4H9L - chains M and H of the 3 polymer chains in the assembly; structure by X-ray diffraction, 2.77 A resolution.

Chain M:
Protein: Reaction center protein M chain
From: Rhodobacter sphaeroides
UniProtKB: P0C0Y9 (RCEM_RHOSH); residues 1-302 here correspond to UniProt positions 2-303 (UniProt number = residue number + 1)
Amino-acid sequence (313 residues; each row starts with the number of its first residue):
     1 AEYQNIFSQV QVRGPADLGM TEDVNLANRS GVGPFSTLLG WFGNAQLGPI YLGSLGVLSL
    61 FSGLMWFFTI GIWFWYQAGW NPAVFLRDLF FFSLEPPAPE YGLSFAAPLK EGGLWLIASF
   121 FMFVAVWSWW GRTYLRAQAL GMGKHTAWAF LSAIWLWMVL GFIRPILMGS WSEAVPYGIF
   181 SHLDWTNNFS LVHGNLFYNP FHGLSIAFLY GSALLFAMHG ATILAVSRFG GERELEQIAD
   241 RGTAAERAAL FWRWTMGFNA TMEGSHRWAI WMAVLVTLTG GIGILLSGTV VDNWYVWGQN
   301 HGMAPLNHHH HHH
Disordered / not traced: 302-313
Construct notes: engineered mutation Ser265 (Ile266 in P0C0Y9); expression tag (303-313)
Bound ions: Fe ion: His219, Glu234, His266 (shared with 2 residues of chain L)
Ligand contacts:
  - bacteriochlorophyll a (BCL), molecule 1: Trp66, Met122, Val126, Phe150, Ala153, Ile154, Leu156, Trp157, Leu160, Trp185, Thr186, Asn187, Phe189, Ser190, Asn195, Leu196, Phe197, His202, Ser205, Ile206, Leu209, Tyr210, Val276, Thr277, Gly280, Gly281, Ile284
  - bacteriochlorophyll a (BCL), molecule 2: Met122, Trp157, Leu160, Val175, Ile179, His182, Leu183, Trp185, Thr186
  - bacteriochlorophyll a (BCL), molecule 3: Thr186, Phe197, Tyr210
  - bacteriochlorophyll a (BCL), molecule 4: Phe197, Gly203, Ile206, Ala207, Tyr210, Gly211, Leu214
  - bacteriopheophytin a (BPH), molecule 1: Gly63, Trp66, Ala125, Val126, Trp129, Thr133, Thr146, Ala149, Phe150, Ala153, Ala273, Val274, Thr277
  - bacteriopheophytin a (BPH), molecule 2: Tyr210, Ala213, Leu214, Ala217, Met218, Trp252, Thr255, Met256
  - spheroidene (SPO): Trp66, Phe67, Phe68, Ile70, Gly71, Phe74, Trp75, Phe85, Leu89, Ser119, Met122, Phe123, Trp157, Met158, Leu160, Gly161, Phe162, Val175, Pro176, Tyr177, Gly178, Ile179, His182
  - ubiquinone-10 (U10): Leu214, Leu215, Met218, His219, Thr222, Ile223, Ala245, Ala248, Ala249, Trp252, Met256, Phe258, Asn259, Ala260, Thr261, Met262, Ser265, Trp268, Met272
Curated features (UniProtKB/Swiss-Prot):
  - binding site ((7R,8Z)-bacteriochlorophyll b): His182, His202
  - binding site (Fe cation): His219, Glu234, His266
  - binding site (a ubiquinone): Trp252

Chain H:
Protein: Reaction center protein H chain
From: Rhodobacter sphaeroides
UniProtKB: P0C0Y7 (RCEH_RHOSH); numbering as in UniProt (aligned over 11-250)
Amino-acid sequence (260 residues; row label = number of the first residue in the row):
     1 MVGVTAFGNF DLASLAIYSF WIFLAGLIYY LQTENMREGY PLENEDGTPA ANQGPFPLPK
    61 PKTFILPHGR GTLTVPGPES EDRPIALART AVSEGFPHAP TGDPMKDGVG PASWVARRDL
   121 PELDGHGHNK IKPMKAAAGF HVSAGKNPIG LPVRGCDLEI AGKVVDIWVD IPEQMARFLE
   181 VELKDGSTRL LPMQMVKVQS NRVHVNALSS DLFAGIPTIK SPTEVTLLEE DKICGYVAGG
   241 LMYAAPKRKS VVAAMLAEYA
Disordered / not traced: 1-10, 249-260
Construct notes: expression tag (1-10, 251-260)

Chain M / chain H interface:
Contacting residue pairs (104; chain M residue first):
  Ala1(M) - Lys197(H)
  Tyr3(M) - Gln194(H)
  Tyr3(M) - Val196(H)
  Asn5(M) - Gln194(H)
  Gln9(M) - Gly145(H)
  Gln9(M) - Met193(H)
  Gln9(M) - Val196(H)  hydrogen bond (side chain-backbone)
  Gln9(M) - Lys197(H)
  Gln9(M) - Val198(H)  hydrogen bond (side chain-backbone)
  Val10(M) - Val142(H)  hydrophobic
  Val10(M) - Ala144(H)
  Val10(M) - Lys146(H)
  Val10(M) - Pro148(H)
  Val10(M) - Met193(H)  hydrophobic
  Gln11(M) - Val142(H)
  Gln11(M) - Ser143(H)  hydrogen bond (backbone-backbone)
  Gln11(M) - Ala144(H)  hydrogen bond (backbone-backbone)
  Val12(M) - Phe140(H)  hydrophobic
  Val12(M) - His141(H)
  Val12(M) - Ser143(H)
  Val12(M) - Val169(H)  hydrophobic
  Val12(M) - Gln174(H)
  Val12(M) - Met175(H)
  Arg13(M) - Gly139(H)
  Arg13(M) - Phe140(H)
  Arg13(M) - His141(H)  hydrogen bond (backbone-backbone)
  Arg13(M) - Ser143(H)
  Arg13(M) - Gln174(H)
  Gly14(M) - Gly139(H)
  Gly14(M) - Phe140(H)
  Gly14(M) - Gln174(H)  hydrogen bond (backbone-side chain)
  Pro15(M) - Ala138(H)
  Pro15(M) - Phe140(H)
  Pro15(M) - Gln174(H)  hydrogen bond (backbone-side chain)
  Asp17(M) - Pro172(H)
  Met20(M) - Gly125(H)
  Thr37(M) - Ala144(H)
  Trp41(M) - Gly145(H)
  Asn44(M) - Glu173(H)
  Pro200(M) - Ile17(H)  hydrophobic
  Phe201(M) - Ala16(H)
  Phe201(M) - Ile17(H)  hydrophobic
  Leu204(M) - Ile17(H)  hydrophobic
  Leu204(M) - Trp21(H)  hydrophobic
  Ser227(M) - Gln194(H)
  Arg228(M) - Gln194(H)
  Arg228(M) - Met195(H)
  Arg228(M) - Cys234(H)  hydrogen bond (backbone-side chain)
  Arg228(M) - Leu241(H)
  Phe229(M) - Cys234(H)  hydrophobic
  Phe229(M) - Ala238(H)  hydrophobic
  Glu232(M) - Met175(H)
  Glu232(M) - Arg177(H)  salt bridge
  Arg233(M) - Glu122(H)  salt bridge
  Arg233(M) - Ile131(H)
  Arg233(M) - Arg177(H)
  Arg233(M) - Leu227(H)
  Arg233(M) - Glu230(H)  salt bridge
  Glu236(M) - Arg117(H)
  Glu236(M) - Glu122(H)
  Glu236(M) - Leu227(H)
  Gln237(M) - Arg117(H)
  Ile238(M) - Phe64(H)  hydrophobic
  Ile238(M) - Leu73(H)
  Ala239(M) - Leu66(H)  hydrophobic
  Ala239(M) - Leu73(H)
  Asp240(M) - Arg117(H)  hydrogen bond (backbone-side chain)
  Asp240(M) - Arg118(H)  hydrogen bond (side chain-backbone)
  Arg241(M) - Glu38(H)  salt bridge
  Arg241(M) - Glu79(H)  salt bridge
  Arg241(M) - Val115(H)
  Arg241(M) - Arg117(H)
  Gly242(M) - Val115(H)
  Gly242(M) - Arg117(H)
  Gly242(M) - Asp231(H)
  Thr243(M) - Ser113(H)
  Thr243(M) - Val115(H)
  Thr243(M) - Asp231(H)  hydrogen bond (backbone-side chain)
  Glu246(M) - Val115(H)
  Arg247(M) - Pro111(H)  hydrogen bond (side chain-backbone)
  Arg247(M) - Ser113(H)  hydrogen bond (side chain-backbone)
  Arg253(M) - Leu42(H)
  Phe258(M) - Gln32(H)
  Asn259(M) - Asn35(H)
  Ala260(M) - Asn35(H)
  Thr261(M) - Asn35(H)  hydrogen bond (backbone-side chain)
  Glu263(M) - Lys62(H)  salt bridge
  Glu263(M) - Phe64(H)
  Gly264(M) - Asn35(H)
  Ser265(M) - Asn35(H)  hydrogen bond (backbone-side chain)
  Arg267(M) - Tyr30(H)  hydrogen bond
  Arg267(M) - Leu31(H)
  Arg267(M) - Glu34(H)
  Arg267(M) - Lys62(H)
  Trp268(M) - Leu31(H)
  Trp268(M) - Asn35(H)
  Trp271(M) - Leu27(H)  hydrophobic
  Leu275(M) - Leu27(H)  hydrophobic
  Thr279(M) - Phe20(H)
  Leu286(M) - Ala13(H)  hydrophobic
  Val291(M) - Ala13(H)  hydrophobic
  Trp297(M) - Asp11(H)  hydrogen bond
  Trp297(M) - Ala13(H)
  His301(M) - Asp11(H)
Interface residues without a listed pair, chain M (56 interface residues in all): Glu2, Gly19, Phe35, Phe208, Val290, Trp294
Interface residues without a listed pair, chain H (72 interface residues in all): Leu12, Ser14, Phe23, Leu24, Arg37, Gly39, Tyr40, Gly110, Ala112, Trp114, His126, Lys130, Met134, Ala176, Pro192, Asn206, Gly235

Overview:
The interface between chain M and chain H involves 56 residues on one side and 72 on the other, with 17
hydrogen bonds and 6 salt bridges. Polar contacts include Glu232(M)-Arg177(H), Arg233(M)-Glu122(H) and
Arg233(M)-Glu230(H).
Chain M is Reaction center protein M chain and chain H is Reaction center protein H chain, both from
Rhodobacter sphaeroides; the structure, Bacterial Photosynthetic Reaction Center from Rhodobacter sphaeroides
with ILE M265 replaced with SER, was determined by X-ray diffraction.
